PDB entry 9NU3 | electron microscopy, 5.00 A resolution (low resolution: residue-level contacts below are approximate; hydrogen-bond / salt-bridge calls are withheld) | chains L and M of the 18 polymer chains in the assembly

Chain L (and M):
Molecule: Uromodulin
From: Homo sapiens
Notes: chain M of this document is another copy of the same molecule, construct and numbering; everything in this record applies to it too
UniProtKB: P07911 (UROM_HUMAN); residues 1-640 here = UniProt positions 1-640
Chain sequence (640 residues; each row starts with the number of its first residue):
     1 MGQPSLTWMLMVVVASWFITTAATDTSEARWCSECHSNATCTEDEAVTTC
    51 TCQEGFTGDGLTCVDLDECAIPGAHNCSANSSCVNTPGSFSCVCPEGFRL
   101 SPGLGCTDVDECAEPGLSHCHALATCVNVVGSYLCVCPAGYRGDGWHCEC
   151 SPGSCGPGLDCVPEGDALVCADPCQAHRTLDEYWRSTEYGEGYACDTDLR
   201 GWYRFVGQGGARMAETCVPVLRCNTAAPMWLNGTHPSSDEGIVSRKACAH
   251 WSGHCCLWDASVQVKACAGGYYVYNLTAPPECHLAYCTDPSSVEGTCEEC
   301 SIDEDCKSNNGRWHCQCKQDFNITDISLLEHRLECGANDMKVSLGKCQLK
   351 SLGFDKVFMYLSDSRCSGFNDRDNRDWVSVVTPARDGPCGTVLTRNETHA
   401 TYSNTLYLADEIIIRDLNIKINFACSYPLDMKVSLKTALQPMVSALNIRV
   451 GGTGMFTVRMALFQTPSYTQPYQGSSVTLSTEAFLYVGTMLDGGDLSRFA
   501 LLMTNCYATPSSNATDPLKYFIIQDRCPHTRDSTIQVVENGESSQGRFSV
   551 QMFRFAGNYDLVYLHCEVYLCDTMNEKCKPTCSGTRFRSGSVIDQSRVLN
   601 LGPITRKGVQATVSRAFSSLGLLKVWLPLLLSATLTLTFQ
Unresolved in the structure: 1-455, 585-640 (chain M: 1-428, 585-640)
Cystine bridges: C506-C566, C527-C582, C571-C578
Glycans and other covalent adducts: N-acetylglucosamine (NAG) linked to N513
Curated features (UniProtKB/Swiss-Prot):
  - region: C150 to A171 (Beta hairpin), D430 to T453 (Flexible ZP-N/ZP-C linker), G454 to T465 (Internal hydrophobic patch (IHP)), R586 to S589 (Essential for cleavage by HPN), V598 to R606 (External hydrophobic patch (EHP))
  - site: F587, R588 (Cleavage)
  - lipidation: S614 (GPI-anchor amidated serine)
  - glycosylation (N-linked (GlcNAc...) asparagine): N38, N76, N80, N232 (complex), N275 (high mannose), N322 (complex), N396 (complex), N513 (complex)

Interface between chain L and chain M:
Contacting residue pairs (40):
  V458(L) - V433(M)
  M460(L) - L435(M)
  Y472(L) - T437(M)
  S475(L) - T437(M)
  S475(L) - A438(M)
  S476(L) - T437(M)
  S476(L) - A438(M)
  V477(L) - A438(M)
  V477(L) - Q440(M)
  T478(L) - Q440(M)
  L479(L) - Q440(M)
  L479(L) - P441(M)
  L479(L) - M442(M)
  S480(L) - M442(M)
  T481(L) - M442(M)
  T481(L) - V443(M)
  L485(L) - L439(M)
  M552(L) - L439(M)
  M552(L) - P441(M)
  F553(L) - P441(M)
  D560(L) - L439(M)
  D560(L) - Q440(M)
  D560(L) - P441(M)
  L561(L) - L439(M)
  V562(L) - L439(M)
  Y563(L) - A438(M)
  L564(L) - S434(M)
  L564(L) - L435(M)
  H565(L) - V433(M)
  H565(L) - S434(M)
  C566(L) - K432(M)
  C566(L) - V433(M)
  E567(L) - M431(M)
  E567(L) - K432(M)
  V568(L) - L429(M)
  V568(L) - D430(M)
  V568(L) - M431(M)
  Y569(L) - L429(M)
  Y569(L) - D430(M)
  L570(L) - L429(M)
Interface residues without a listed pair, chain L (27 interface residues in all): G474, T504, R554

Summary:
Chain L and chain M form an interface of 27 and 14 residues respectively. Covalently linked
N-acetylglucosamine: at N513(L).
Chain L and chain M are both Uromodulin (Homo sapiens); the structure, Uromodulin filament lattice in the
kinked arrangement from human urine, was determined by electron microscopy (same publication as 9NU1).
